Entry 7ELH (electron microscopy, 3.30 A resolution); this record covers chains D and L of the 26 polymer chains in the assembly.

== Chain D (and L) ==
Molecule: Lambda 1
Organism: Mammalian orthoreovirus 3
Notes: chain L of this document is another copy of the same molecule, construct and numbering; everything in this record applies to it too
UniProtKB: F1ARN3 (F1ARN3_9REOV); residues 181-1275 here = UniProt positions 181-1275
Chain sequence (1095 residues; numbered 181 to 1275; the number before each row is that of its first residue):
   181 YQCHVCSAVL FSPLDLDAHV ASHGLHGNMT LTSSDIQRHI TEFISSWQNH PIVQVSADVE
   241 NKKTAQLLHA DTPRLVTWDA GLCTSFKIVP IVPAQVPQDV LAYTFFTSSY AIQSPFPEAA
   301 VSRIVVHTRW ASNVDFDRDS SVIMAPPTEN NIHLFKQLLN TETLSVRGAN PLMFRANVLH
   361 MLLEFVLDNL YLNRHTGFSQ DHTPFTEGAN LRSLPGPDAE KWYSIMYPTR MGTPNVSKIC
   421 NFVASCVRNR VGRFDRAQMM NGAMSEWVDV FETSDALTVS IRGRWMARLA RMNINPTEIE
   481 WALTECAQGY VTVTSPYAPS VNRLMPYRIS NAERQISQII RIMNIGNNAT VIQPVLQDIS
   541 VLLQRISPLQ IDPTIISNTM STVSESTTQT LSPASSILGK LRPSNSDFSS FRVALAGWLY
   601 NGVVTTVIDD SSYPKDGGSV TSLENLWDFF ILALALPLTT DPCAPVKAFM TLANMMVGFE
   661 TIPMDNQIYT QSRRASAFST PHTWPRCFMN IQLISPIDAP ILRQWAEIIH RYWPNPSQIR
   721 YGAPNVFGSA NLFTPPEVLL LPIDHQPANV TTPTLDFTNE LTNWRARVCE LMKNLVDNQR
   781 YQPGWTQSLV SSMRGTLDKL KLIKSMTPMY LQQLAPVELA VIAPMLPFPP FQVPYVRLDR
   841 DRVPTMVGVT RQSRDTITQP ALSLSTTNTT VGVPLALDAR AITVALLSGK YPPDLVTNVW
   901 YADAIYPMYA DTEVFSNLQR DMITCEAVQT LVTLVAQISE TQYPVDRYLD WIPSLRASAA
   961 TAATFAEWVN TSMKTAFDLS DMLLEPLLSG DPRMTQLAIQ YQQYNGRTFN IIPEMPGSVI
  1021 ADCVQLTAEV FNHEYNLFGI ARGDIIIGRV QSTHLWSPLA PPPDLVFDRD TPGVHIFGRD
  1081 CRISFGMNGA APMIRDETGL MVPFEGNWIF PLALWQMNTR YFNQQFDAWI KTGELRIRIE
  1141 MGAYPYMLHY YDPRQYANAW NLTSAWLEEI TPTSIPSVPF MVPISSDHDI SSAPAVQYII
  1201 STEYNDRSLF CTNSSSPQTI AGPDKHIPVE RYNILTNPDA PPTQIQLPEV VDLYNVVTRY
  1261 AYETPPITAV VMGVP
Unresolved in the structure: 181-221 (chain L: 181-212, 226-240)

== Interface between chain D and chain L ==
Residue-residue contacts (31):
  Thr-562(D) / Leu-571(L)
  Thr-562(D) / Ser-622(L)
  Thr-562(D) / Leu-623(L)
  Ser-564(D) / Gln-569(L)
  Ser-564(D) / Thr-786(L)
  Ser-564(D) / Leu-789(L)
  Glu-565(D) / Thr-568(L)
  Glu-565(D) / Gln-569(L)
  Glu-565(D) / Thr-570(L)  hydrogen bond (backbone-side chain)
  Ser-566(D) / Thr-568(L)
  Thr-567(D) / Thr-568(L)  hydrogen bond (backbone-backbone)
  Thr-568(D) / Thr-568(L)
  Asn-749(D) / Gln-667(L)
  Val-750(D) / Gln-667(L)
  Val-750(D) / Ile-668(L)  hydrophobic
  Thr-752(D) / Ile-668(L)
  Thr-752(D) / Arg-673(L)  hydrogen bond (backbone-side chain)
  Thr-754(D) / Thr-670(L)
  Thr-754(D) / Ser-672(L)
  Thr-754(D) / Arg-673(L)
  Leu-755(D) / Ser-672(L)  hydrogen bond (backbone-side chain)
  Phe-757(D) / Val-657(L)  hydrophobic
  Phe-757(D) / Gly-658(L)
  Arg-794(D) / Pro-783(L)
  Gly-795(D) / Gly-784(L)
  Lys-799(D) / Thr-621(L)  hydrogen bond (side chain-backbone)
  Lys-799(D) / Ser-622(L)
  Leu-802(D) / Gly-658(L)
  Leu-802(D) / Phe-659(L)  hydrophobic
  Lys-804(D) / Asp-616(L)
  Lys-804(D) / Gly-618(L)  hydrogen bond (side chain-backbone)
Other interface residues (no listed pair), chain D (20 interface residues in all): Val-563, Ser-791, Asp-798
Other interface residues (no listed pair), chain L (23 interface residues in all): Ser-619, Trp-785

== Summary ==
Chain D and chain L form an interface of 20 and 23 residues respectively, with 6 hydrogen bonds. Among the
polar pairs are Glu-565(D)/Thr-570(L), Thr-752(D)/Arg-673(L) and Leu-755(D)/Ser-672(L).
Chain D and chain L are both Lambda 1 (Mammalian orthoreovirus 3); the structure, In situ structure of
transcriptional enzyme complex and capsid shell protein of mammalian reovirus at initiation ..., was
determined by electron microscopy, deposited together with 7ELL.
